PDB entry 5I3Z | X-ray diffraction, 2.05 A resolution | chains C and D of the 4 polymer chains in the assembly

# Chain C (and D)
Name: L-asparaginase
Source organism: Dickeya chrysanthemi
Notes: EC 3.5.1.1; chain D of this document is another copy of the same molecule, construct and numbering; everything in this record applies to it too
UniProt: P06608 (ASPG_DICCH); residues 2-327 here correspond to UniProt positions 23-348 (UniProt number = residue number + 21)
Chain sequence (328 residues; each row starts with the number of its first residue; numbering starts at 0):
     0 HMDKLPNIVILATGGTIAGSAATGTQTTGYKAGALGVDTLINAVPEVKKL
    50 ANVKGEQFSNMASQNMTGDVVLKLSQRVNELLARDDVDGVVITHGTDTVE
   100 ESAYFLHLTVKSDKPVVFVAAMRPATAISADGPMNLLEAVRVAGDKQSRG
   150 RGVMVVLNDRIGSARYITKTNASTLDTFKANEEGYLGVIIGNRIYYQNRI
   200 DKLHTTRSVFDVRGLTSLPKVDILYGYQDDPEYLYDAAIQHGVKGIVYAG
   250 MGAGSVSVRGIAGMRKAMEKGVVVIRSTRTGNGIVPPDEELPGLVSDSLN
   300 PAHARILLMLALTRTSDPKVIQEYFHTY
Not modelled in the structure: 0-2
Sequence notes: expression tag (0-1); engineered mutation Gln63 (Glu84 in P06608)
Small-molecule neighbours: aspartic acid (ASP): Gly14, Thr15, Ala31, Ala61, Ser62, Gln63, Gly94, Thr95, Asp96, Ala120, Met121, Lys168
From the paper describing this entry:
  - binding site for aspartic acid: Thr15, Gln63, Thr95
  - catalytic residues: Thr15, Thr95 (citing earlier work)
  - catalytic residues: Thr12 to Thr15, Ser62, His93 to Thr97, Lys168 (by similarity / conservation)
  - mutagenesis - E63Q, E63Q/S254Q: unchanged catalytic activity on l-asparaginase
  - mutagenesis - S254N: decreased catalytic activity on l-asparaginase
  - mutagenesis - E63Q, E63Q/S254N, S254N: decreased catalytic activity on l-glutaminase
  - mutagenesis - E63Q/S254Q: decreased binding to Gln
  - specificity-determining residues: Gln63
  - mutagenesis - A31I/E63Q/S254N, A31I/E63Q/S254Q: increased binding to Asn
  - mutagenesis - E63Q/S254N (4-fold): decreased binding to Asn

# How chain C and chain D interact
Residue-residue contacts (38; chain C residue first):
  Thr24(C) - Glu45(D)
  Thr24(C) - Leu136(D)
  Thr24(C) - Asn191(D)  hydrogen bond (backbone-side chain)
  Thr26(C) - Gly190(D)
  Glu45(C) - Thr24(D)
  Glu45(C) - Ile127(D)
  Arg122(C) - Met133(D)
  Arg122(C) - Asp158(D)  salt bridge
  Ile127(C) - Glu45(D)
  Ile127(C) - Pro132(D)  hydrophobic
  Ile127(C) - Met133(D)
  Ser128(C) - Ala129(D)  hydrogen bond (side chain-backbone)
  Ser128(C) - Asp130(D)
  Ser128(C) - Pro132(D)
  Ser128(C) - Met133(D)  hydrogen bond (side chain-backbone)
  Ala129(C) - Ser128(D)  hydrogen bond (backbone-side chain)
  Asp130(C) - Ser128(D)
  Pro132(C) - Ile127(D)  hydrophobic
  Pro132(C) - Ser128(D)
  Met133(C) - Arg122(D)
  Met133(C) - Ile127(D)
  Met133(C) - Ser128(D)  hydrogen bond (backbone-side chain)
  Leu136(C) - Thr24(D)
  Leu136(C) - Ile127(D)  hydrophobic
  Asn157(C) - Leu174(D)
  Asn157(C) - Asp175(D)  hydrogen bond
  Asp158(C) - Arg122(D)  salt bridge
  Arg159(C) - Thr173(D)
  Arg159(C) - Asp175(D)  salt bridge
  Ser172(C) - Ile189(D)
  Thr173(C) - Arg159(D)
  Leu174(C) - Asn157(D)
  Asp175(C) - Asn157(D)  hydrogen bond
  Asp175(C) - Arg159(D)  salt bridge
  Asp175(C) - Asp175(D)
  Ile189(C) - Ser172(D)
  Gly190(C) - Thr26(D)
  Asn191(C) - Thr24(D)  hydrogen bond (side chain-backbone)
Also at the interface, not in a pair above, chain C (25 interface residues in all): Val43, Gly131, Glu137, Lys178
Also at the interface, not in a pair above, chain D (26 interface residues in all): Val43, Gly131, Glu137, Asn170, Lys178

# Summary
25 residues of chain C face 26 of chain D across their interface, with 8 hydrogen bonds and 4 salt bridges.
Polar pairs include Arg122(C)-Asp158(D), Arg159(C)-Asp175(D) and Thr24(C)-Asn191(D). The paper reports
catalytic residues Thr15(C), Thr95(C) and Thr12(C) among others; E63Q, E63Q/S254N and S254N of chain C reduce
catalytic activity on l-glutaminase; 6 substitutions were tested in all.
Both chains are L-asparaginase (Dickeya chrysanthemi). Entry 5I3Z (Erwinia chrysanthemi L-asparaginase E63Q
mutation + Aspartic acid) was determined by X-ray diffraction together with 5I48 and 5I4B from the same study.
